6BQT - chains B and C of the 3 polymer chains in the assembly; structure by X-ray diffraction, 2.80 A resolution.

[Chain B]
Name: 14-3-3 protein theta
Organism: Homo sapiens
UniProtKB: P27348 (1433T_HUMAN); numbering as in UniProt (aligned over 1-245)
Amino-acid sequence (245 residues; numbered 1 to 245; the number before each row is that of its first residue):
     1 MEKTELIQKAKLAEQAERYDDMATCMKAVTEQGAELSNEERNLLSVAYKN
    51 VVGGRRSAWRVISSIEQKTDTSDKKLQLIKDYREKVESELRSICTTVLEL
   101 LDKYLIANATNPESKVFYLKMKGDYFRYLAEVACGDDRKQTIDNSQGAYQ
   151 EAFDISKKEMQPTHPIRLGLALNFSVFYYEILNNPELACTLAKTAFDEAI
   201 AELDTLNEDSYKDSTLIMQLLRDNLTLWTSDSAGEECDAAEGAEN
Disordered / not traced: 70-72, 231-245
Swiss-Prot annotation at these positions:
  - site (Interaction with phosphoserine on interacting protein): Arg56, Arg127
  - modified residue: Met1 (N-acetylmethionine), Lys3 (N6-acetyllysine), Lys49 (N6-acetyllysine), Lys68 (N6-acetyllysine), Tyr82 (3'-nitrotyrosine), Ser92 (Phosphoserine), Tyr104 (3'-nitrotyrosine), Lys115 (N6-acetyllysine), Ser232 (Phosphoserine)
  - cross-link: Lys49 (Glycyl lysine isopeptide (Lys-Gly) (interchain with G-Cter in SUMO2))

[Chain C]
Name: Insulin receptor substrate protein of 53 kDa, peptide (IRSp53)
UniProtKB: Q9UQB8 (BAIP2_HUMAN), isoform Q9UQB8-2; residues 335-366 here = UniProt positions 335-366
Amino-acid sequence (32 residues; numbered 335 to 366; the number before each row is that of its first residue):
   335 DSYSNTLPVRKSVTPKNSYATTENKTLPRSSS
Disordered / not traced: 335-336, 346-356, 366
Modified positions: Thr340 (phosphothreonine; TPO); Thr360 (phosphothreonine; TPO)
Swiss-Prot annotation at these positions:
  - modified residue: Ser336 (Phosphoserine), Thr340 (Phosphothreonine), Ser346 (Phosphoserine), Thr360 (Phosphothreonine), Ser366 (Phosphoserine)
From the paper describing this entry:
  - mutagenesis - T340A, T360A: decreased binding to 14-3-3

[Interface between chain B and chain C]
Residue-residue contacts (29; chain B residue first):
  Glu17(B) - Lys345(C)
  Tyr19(B) - Lys345(C)
  Ser45(B) - Pro342(C)
  Lys49(B) - Thr340(C)
  Lys49(B) - Pro342(C)
  Lys49(B) - Arg344(C)
  Asn50(B) - Arg344(C)
  Asn50(B) - Lys345(C)  hydrogen bond (side chain-backbone)
  Gly53(B) - Arg344(C)  hydrogen bond (backbone-side chain)
  Gly54(B) - Arg344(C)
  Arg56(B) - Thr340(C)
  Ser57(B) - Arg344(C)
  Arg60(B) - Tyr337(C)
  Lys120(B) - Leu341(C)  hydrogen bond (side chain-backbone)
  Asp124(B) - Leu341(C)
  Arg127(B) - Thr340(C)
  Tyr128(B) - Thr340(C)
  Leu172(B) - Asn339(C)
  Asn173(B) - Thr340(C)
  Asn173(B) - Leu341(C)  hydrogen bond (side chain-backbone)
  Val176(B) - Ser338(C)
  Val176(B) - Asn339(C)
  Val176(B) - Thr340(C)
  Ile217(B) - Leu341(C)  hydrophobic
  Leu220(B) - Asn339(C)
  Asn224(B) - Ser338(C)
  Asn224(B) - Asn339(C)  hydrogen bond (side chain-backbone)
  Leu227(B) - Tyr337(C)
  Trp228(B) - Ser338(C)  hydrogen bond
Also at the interface, not in a pair above, chain B (25 interface residues in all): Val46, Tyr179, Asp223

[Summary]
Chain B and chain C form an interface of 25 and 8 residues respectively, with 6 hydrogen bonds. Among the
polar pairs are Asn50(B)-Lys345(C), Gly53(B)-Arg344(C) and Lys120(B)-Leu341(C). From the paper: T340A and
T360A of chain C reduce binding to 14-3-3.
Here chain B is 14-3-3 protein theta (Homo sapiens) and chain C is Insulin receptor substrate protein of 53
kDa, peptide (IRSp53). Entry 6BQT (Complex of 14-3-3 theta with an IRSp53 peptide doubly-phosphorylated at
T340 and T360) was determined by X-ray diffraction, deposited together with 6BCR, 6BCY, 6BD1 and 6BD2.
